PDB entry 6Z7Y | X-ray diffraction, 2.20 A resolution | chains G and H of the 4 polymer chains in the assembly

[Chain G]
Protein: Insulin
Source organism: Homo sapiens
UniProtKB: P01308 (INS_HUMAN); residues 1-21 here correspond to UniProt positions 90-110 (UniProt number = residue number + 89)
Amino-acid sequence (21 residues; row label = number of the first residue in the row):
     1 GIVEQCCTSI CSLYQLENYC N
Cystine bridges: Cys-6/Cys-11

[Chain H]
Protein: Insulin
Source organism: Homo sapiens
UniProtKB: P01308 (INS_HUMAN); residues 1-30 here correspond to UniProt positions 25-54 (UniProt number = residue number + 24)
Amino-acid sequence (30 residues; row label = number of the first residue in the row):
     1 FVNQHLCGSH LVEALYLVCG ERGFFYTPKT
Disordered / not traced: 1-2

[Chain G / chain H interface]
Pairs across the interface - 30 pairs, chain G then chain H:
  Gly-1(G) with Tyr-26(H)
  Ile-2(G) with Leu-15(H), hydrophobic; Tyr-26(H), hydrogen bond (backbone-backbone)
  Cys-6(G) with Ser-9(H), hydrogen bond (backbone-side chain); Leu-11(H)
  Cys-7(G) with Cys-7(H), disulfide; Gly-8(H); Ser-9(H), hydrogen bond (backbone-side chain)
  Ser-9(G) with Ser-9(H)
  Leu-16(G) with Leu-11(H), hydrophobic; Ala-14(H), hydrophobic
  Glu-17(G) with Val-18(H)
  Asn-18(G) with Pro-28(H); Lys-29(H), hydrogen bond (backbone-backbone); Thr-30(H)
  Tyr-19(G) with Phe-24(H); Phe-25(H), hydrogen bond (backbone-backbone); Tyr-26(H); Thr-27(H); Pro-28(H)
  Cys-20(G) with Val-18(H), hydrophobic; Cys-19(H), disulfide; Arg-22(H); Gly-23(H); Lys-29(H), hydrogen bond (backbone-side chain)
  Asn-21(G) with Arg-22(H), hydrogen bond (backbone-side chain); Gly-23(H), hydrogen bond (backbone-backbone); Phe-24(H), hydrogen bond (side chain-backbone); Phe-25(H); Lys-29(H), hydrogen bond (backbone-side chain)
Also at the interface, not in a pair above, chain G (13 interface residues in all): Ile-10, Leu-13
Inter-chain disulfides: Cys-7(G)/Cys-7(H), Cys-20(G)/Cys-19(H)

[In short]
13 residues of chain G face 17 of chain H across their interface, with 2 disulfide bonds and 10 hydrogen
bonds. Polar contacts include Cys-6(G)/Ser-9(H), Cys-7(G)/Ser-9(H) and Cys-20(G)/Lys-29(H).
Here chain G is Insulin and chain H is Insulin, both from Homo sapiens. Entry 6Z7Y (Human insulin in complex
with the analytical antibody OXI-005 Fab) was determined by X-ray diffraction together with 6Z7W, 6Z7X and
6Z7Z from the same study.
